Entry 4QV7 (X-ray diffraction, 2.60 A resolution); this record covers chains M and b of the 28 polymer chains in the assembly.

Chain M:
Molecule: Proteasome subunit beta type-7
Organism: Saccharomyces cerevisiae
Notes: EC 3.4.25.1
Reference sequence: P30657 (PSB7_YEAST); residues -12 to 233 here correspond to UniProt positions 21-266 (UniProt number = residue number + 33)
Amino-acid sequence (246 residues; numbered -12 to 233; the number before each row is that of its first residue; numbers below 1 keep their minus sign (Thr-12 is residue -12)):
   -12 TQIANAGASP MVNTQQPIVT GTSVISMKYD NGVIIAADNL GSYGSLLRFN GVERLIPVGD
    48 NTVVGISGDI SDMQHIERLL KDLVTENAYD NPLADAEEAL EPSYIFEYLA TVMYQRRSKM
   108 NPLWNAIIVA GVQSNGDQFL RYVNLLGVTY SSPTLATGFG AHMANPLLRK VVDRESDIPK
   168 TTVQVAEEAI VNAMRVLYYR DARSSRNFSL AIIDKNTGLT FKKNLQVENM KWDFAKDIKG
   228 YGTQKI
Unresolved in the structure: -12 to 0

Chain b:
Molecule: Proteasome subunit beta type-1
Organism: Saccharomyces cerevisiae
Notes: EC 3.4.25.1
Reference sequence: P38624 (PSB1_YEAST); residues 1-196 here correspond to UniProt positions 20-215 (UniProt number = residue number + 19)
Amino-acid sequence (196 residues; row label = number of the first residue in the row):
     1 TSIMAVTFKD GVILGADSRT TTGAYIANRV TDKLTRVHDK IWCCRSGSAA DTQAIADIVQ
    61 YHLELYTSQY GTPSTETAAS VFKELCYENK DNLTAGIIVA GYDDKNKGEV YTIPLGGSVH
   121 KLPYAIAGSG STFIYGYCDK NFRENMSKEE TVDFIKHSLS QAIKWDGSSG GVIRMVVLTA
   181 AGVERLIFYP DEYEQL
Curated features (UniProtKB/Swiss-Prot):
  - active site: Thr1 (Nucleophile)

Chain M / chain b interface:
Pairs across the interface (61):
  Ser32(M) with Trp165(b); Asp166(b); Gly167(b), hydrogen bond (backbone-backbone)
  Leu33(M) with Phe133(b), hydrophobic; Trp165(b)
  Leu34(M) with Lys164(b); Trp165(b), hydrogen bond (backbone-backbone); Gly167(b)
  Arg35(M) with Trp165(b)
  Phe146(M) with Ala24(b), hydrophobic; Tyr25(b)
  Tyr185(M) with Glu194(b), hydrogen bond
  Tyr186(M) with Ile26(b); Arg29(b)
  Arg187(M) with Ala24(b); Tyr25(b); Ile26(b), hydrogen bond (backbone-backbone); Ala27(b), hydrogen bond (side chain-backbone); Arg29(b)
  Asp188(M) with Ala24(b); Ile26(b)
  Ala189(M) with Arg19(b); Thr21(b); Ala24(b), hydrogen bond (backbone-backbone); Ile26(b); Gly167(b)
  Arg190(M) with Ala24(b)
  Arg193(M) with Asp191(b), salt bridge; Glu194(b), salt bridge
  Lys218(M) with Arg29(b), hydrogen bond (backbone-side chain)
  Trp219(M) with Arg29(b); Gly171(b); Val172(b), hydrophobic; Tyr189(b); Pro190(b)
  Asp220(M) with Tyr189(b), hydrogen bond
  Phe221(M) with Arg29(b); Val30(b), hydrophobic
  Ala222(M) with Val30(b), hydrophobic; Arg174(b), hydrogen bond (backbone-side chain); Ile187(b), hydrophobic
  Lys223(M) with Ile187(b); Tyr189(b)
  Ile225(M) with Val30(b), hydrophobic; Arg174(b)
  Lys226(M) with Asp32(b); Arg185(b)
  Gly227(M) with Asp32(b), hydrogen bond (backbone-side chain)
  Tyr228(M) with Thr35(b); Arg45(b); Gln53(b), hydrogen bond (side chain-backbone); Ala56(b); Asp57(b), hydrogen bond
  Gln231(M) with Leu34(b); Thr35(b); Arg36(b), hydrogen bond (side chain-backbone); Trp42(b); Arg185(b)
  Ile233(M) with Arg36(b); Trp42(b); Arg185(b), hydrogen bond (backbone-side chain)
Interface residues without a listed pair, chain M (27 interface residues in all): Asn37, Met150, Met217
Interface residues without a listed pair, chain b (35 interface residues in all): Asn28, Ile163, Ser168, Val183

Summary:
Chain M and chain b form an interface of 27 and 35 residues respectively, with 14 hydrogen bonds and 2 salt
bridges. Polar contacts include Arg193(M)-Asp191(b), Arg193(M)-Glu194(b) and Tyr185(M)-Glu194(b). UniProt
lists active-site residue Thr1(b) on chain b.
Chain M is Proteasome subunit beta type-7 and chain b is Proteasome subunit beta type-1, both from
Saccharomyces cerevisiae; the structure, yCP beta5-A50V mutant, was determined by X-ray diffraction together
with 4QUX, 4QUY, 4QV0, 4QV1, 4QV3, 4QV4 and 42 further entries from the same study.
